PDB entry 5T1J | X-ray diffraction, 2.95 A resolution | chains A and B of the 6 polymer chains in the assembly

== Chain A (and B) ==
Molecule: T-box transcription factor TBX21
From: Mus musculus
Notes: fragment: Tbox DNA binding domain; chain B of this document is another copy of the same molecule, construct and numbering; everything in this record applies to it too
Reference sequence: Q9JKD8 (TBX21_MOUSE); residues 136-327 here correspond to UniProt positions 135-326 (UniProt number = residue number - 1)
Sequence (204 residues; each row starts with the number of its first residue):
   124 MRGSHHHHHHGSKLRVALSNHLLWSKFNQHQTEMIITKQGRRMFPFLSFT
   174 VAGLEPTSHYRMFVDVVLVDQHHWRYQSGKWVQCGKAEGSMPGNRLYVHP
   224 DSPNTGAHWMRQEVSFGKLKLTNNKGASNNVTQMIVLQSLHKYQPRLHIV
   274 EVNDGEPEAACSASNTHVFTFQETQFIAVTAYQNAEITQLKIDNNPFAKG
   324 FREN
Disordered / not traced: 124-135
Sequence notes: initiating methionine (124); expression tag (125-135)
Swiss-Prot annotation at these positions:
  - DNA-binding region: Leu141 to Glu326 (T-box)
  - site: Tyr305 (Essential for its interaction with RUNX1 and its ability to inhibit RUNX1 transcriptional activity and suppress TH17 lineage development)
  - modified residue: Tyr220 (Phosphotyrosine), Ser225 (Phosphoserine), Tyr266 (Phosphotyrosine), Thr303 (Phosphothreonine), Tyr305 (Phosphotyrosine)
  - cross-link: Lys314 (Glycyl lysine isopeptide (Lys-Gly) (interchain with G-Cter in ubiquitin))
From the paper describing this entry:
  - binding site for the 24-nt DNA strand: Arg164, Arg165, Lys243, Tyr305, Thr311, Asn318, Phe320
  - binding site for the 24-nt DNA strand: Arg198, Asn246, Ser262, Gly323
  - binding site for the 24-nt DNA strand: Glu326
  - self-association interface (contacts with another copy of this molecule): Lys248 to Gln256, Asn276 to Thr293

== Chain A / chain B interface ==
Residue-residue contacts (39):
  His182(A) - Ser213(B)
  His182(A) - Met214(B)
  Arg184(A) - Asn217(B)  hydrogen bond (side chain-backbone)
  Arg184(A) - Arg218(B)
  Arg184(A) - Leu219(B)
  Gln194(A) - Asp277(B)  hydrogen bond
  Met214(A) - His182(B)  hydrogen bond
  Met214(A) - Tyr183(B)
  Met214(A) - Pro226(B)  hydrophobic
  Met214(A) - Val275(B)  hydrophobic
  Pro215(A) - His182(B)
  Pro215(A) - Asn276(B)
  Pro215(A) - Asp277(B)
  Asn217(A) - Arg184(B)  hydrogen bond
  Asn217(A) - Pro226(B)
  Arg218(A) - Arg184(B)
  Arg218(A) - Ser225(B)  hydrogen bond (side chain-backbone)
  Arg218(A) - Pro226(B)
  Leu219(A) - Arg184(B)
  Ser225(A) - Arg218(B)  hydrogen bond (backbone-side chain)
  Pro226(A) - Gly216(B)
  Pro226(A) - Asn217(B)
  Asn253(A) - Tyr220(B)  hydrogen bond
  Asn253(A) - Pro223(B)
  Asn253(A) - Gln256(B)  hydrogen bond
  Val254(A) - Val254(B)
  Val254(A) - Thr255(B)  hydrogen bond (backbone-backbone)
  Thr255(A) - Asn253(B)
  Thr255(A) - Val254(B)
  Thr255(A) - Thr255(B)
  Gln256(A) - Asn253(B)  hydrogen bond
  Val275(A) - Pro215(B)  hydrophobic
  Asn276(A) - Met214(B)
  Asp277(A) - Gln194(B)  hydrogen bond
  Asp277(A) - Met214(B)
  Gly278(A) - Met214(B)
  Glu279(A) - Gln267(B)
  Thr289(A) - Ala286(B)
  Thr289(A) - Thr289(B)
Other interface residues (no listed pair), chain A (27 interface residues in all): Asp188, Leu191, Val221, His222, Pro223, Lys248, Asn288
Other interface residues (no listed pair), chain B (29 interface residues in all): Val190, Val221, Lys248, Glu279

== Summary ==
27 residues of chain A and 29 residues of chain B are in contact; the contacts include 11 hydrogen bonds.
Polar contacts include Arg184(A)-Asn217(B), Gln194(A)-Asp277(B) and Met214(A)-His182(B). From the paper: a
binding site for the 24-nt DNA strand at Arg164(A), Arg165(A) and Lys243(A) among others; a self-association
interface involving Lys248(A) and Asn276(A).
Both chains are T-box transcription factor TBX21 (Mus musculus). Entry 5T1J (Crystal Structure of the Tbox DNA
binding domain of the transcription factor T-bet) was determined by X-ray diffraction.
